Entry 3S12 (X-ray diffraction, 3.10 A resolution); this record covers chains A and B.

# Chain A
Protein: Hemagglutinin HA1 chain
Organism: Influenza A virus
Reference sequence: Q80A30 (HEMA_I01A1); the construct lacks a stretch of the UniProt sequence and is renumbered around it, so the offset changes along the chain: 11-19 = UniProt 6-14; 20-28 = UniProt 16-24; 31-35 = UniProt 25-29; 36-53 = UniProt 31-48; 6 more segments
Sequence (336 residues; numbered -2 to 326 plus 9 insertion-coded residues; 2 numbers in that range are skipped by the numbering (no residue carries them; nothing is unmodelled there); the number before each row is that of its first residue; a row labelled like 125A-125B holds insertion residues (125A, then the next letters in order); numbers below 1 keep their minus sign (Asp-2 is residue -2)):
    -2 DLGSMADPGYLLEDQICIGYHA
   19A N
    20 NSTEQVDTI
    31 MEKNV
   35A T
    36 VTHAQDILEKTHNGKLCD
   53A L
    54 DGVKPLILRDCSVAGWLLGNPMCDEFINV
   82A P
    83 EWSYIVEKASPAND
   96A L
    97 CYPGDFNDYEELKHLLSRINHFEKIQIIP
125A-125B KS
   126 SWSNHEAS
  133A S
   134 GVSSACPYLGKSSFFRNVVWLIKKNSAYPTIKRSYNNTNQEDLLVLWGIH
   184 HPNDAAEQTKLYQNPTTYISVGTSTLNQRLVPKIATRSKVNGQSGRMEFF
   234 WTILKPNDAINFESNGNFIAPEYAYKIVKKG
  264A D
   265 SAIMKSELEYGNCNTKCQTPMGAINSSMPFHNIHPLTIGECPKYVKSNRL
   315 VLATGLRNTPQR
Not modelled in the structure: -2 to 9, 78-80, 324-326
Construct notes: expression tag (-2 to 10)
Disulfide bonds: Cys52-Cys277, Cys64-Cys76, Cys97-Cys139, Cys281-Cys305
Glycans and other covalent adducts: N-acetylglucosamine (NAG) linked to Asn34, Asn169
Swiss-Prot annotation at these positions:
  - glycosylation (N-linked (GlcNAc...) asparagine): Asn19A, Asn20, Asn34, Asn169, Asn289
Reported in the primary citation:
  - mutagenesis - D104N, I115T, E131D, E131D/L142H, L142H: unchanged stability
  - mutagenesis - D104N/I115T, D104N/I115T/E131D/L142H, S221P: increased stability
  - mutagenesis - K216E/S221P, K216E: decreased stability
  - self-association interface (contacts with another copy of this molecule); pairs are residue here / residue on that copy: Lys216-Asn210, Ser221-Asp241 (hydrogen bond)

# Chain B
Protein: Hemagglutinin HA2 chain
Organism: Influenza A virus
Reference sequence: Q80A30 (HEMA_I01A1); residues 1-176 here correspond to UniProt positions 336-511 (UniProt number = residue number + 335)
Sequence (182 residues; numbered 1 to 182; the number before each row is that of its first residue):
     1 GLFGAIAGFIEGGWQGMVDGWYGYHHSNEQGSGYAADKESTQKAIDGVTN
    51 KVNSIIDKMNTQFEAVGREFNNLERRIENLNKKMEDGFLDVWTYNAELLV
   101 LMENERTLDFHDSNVKNLYDKVRLQLRDNAKELGNGCFEFYHKCDNECME
   151 SVKNGTYDYPQYSEEARLNREEISGVRSLVPR
Not modelled in the structure: 1-9, 168-182
Construct notes: expression tag (177-182)
Disulfide bonds: Cys144-Cys148
Swiss-Prot annotation at these positions:
  - glycosylation: Asn154 (N-linked (GlcNAc...) asparagine)

# Interface between chain A and chain B
Cross-chain cystine bridges: Cys14(A)-Cys137(B)
Residue-residue contacts (112):
  Glu10(A) with Glu139(B); Phe140(B), hydrogen bond (backbone-backbone)
  Asp11(A) with Ser27(B); Asn28(B); Glu29(B); Phe138(B); Glu139(B); Phe140(B), hydrogen bond (backbone-backbone); Lys143(B); Cys144(B), hydrogen bond (side chain-backbone)
  Gln12(A) with His26(B); Ser27(B), hydrogen bond (backbone-backbone); Leu133(B); Phe138(B); Glu139(B); Met149(B)
  Ile13(A) with His25(B); Cys137(B); Phe138(B), hydrogen bond (backbone-backbone); Phe140(B), hydrophobic
  Cys14(A) with Trp14(B), hydrophobic; Tyr24(B); His25(B), hydrogen bond (backbone-backbone); Gly136(B); Cys137(B), disulfide
  Ile15(A) with Trp14(B); Gly23(B); Tyr24(B), hydrophobic; Leu118(B), hydrophobic; Tyr119(B), hydrophobic; Gly136(B), hydrogen bond (backbone-backbone)
  Gly16(A) with Trp14(B); Met17(B); Tyr22(B); Gly23(B), hydrogen bond (backbone-backbone)
  Tyr17(A) with Gly12(B), hydrogen bond (side chain-backbone); Gly13(B); Trp14(B), hydrogen bond (backbone-backbone); Met17(B); Trp21(B); Val115(B), hydrophobic
  His18(A) with Trp14(B); Met17(B), hydrogen bond (side chain-backbone); Gly20(B); Trp21(B), hydrogen bond (backbone-backbone)
  Ala19(A) with Trp14(B), hydrogen bond (backbone-backbone); Gln15(B)
  Asn19A(A) with Gln15(B)
  Val25(A) with Asn104(B)
  Asp26(A) with Asn104(B), hydrogen bond (backbone-side chain)
  Thr27(A) with Leu101(B); Glu105(B)
  Ile28(A) with Leu101(B), hydrogen bond (backbone-backbone)
  His38(A) with Trp21(B), hydrogen bond
  Leu53A(A) with Phe63(B), hydrophobic
  Glu106(A) with Glu69(B); Asn71(B)
  His110(A) with Glu69(B), salt bridge
  Arg114(A) with Phe63(B)
  Asp264A(A) with Phe63(B)
  Ser265(A) with Ala65(B)
  Ala266(A) with Ala65(B)
  Ser291(A) with Ile56(B)
  Pro293(A) with Ile56(B); Met59(B)
  Phe294(A) with Met59(B), hydrophobic; Trp92(B), hydrophobic; Ala96(B), hydrophobic
  Pro299(A) with Val66(B)
  Leu300(A) with Val66(B), hydrophobic; Gly67(B); Arg68(B); Glu85(B)
  Thr301(A) with Ala65(B); Val66(B), hydrogen bond (backbone-backbone)
  Ile302(A) with Glu64(B); Ala65(B), hydrophobic
  Gly303(A) with Gln62(B); Phe63(B); Glu64(B), hydrogen bond (backbone-backbone)
  Glu304(A) with Thr61(B); Phe63(B)
  Cys305(A) with Thr61(B)
  Lys307(A) with Met59(B); Trp92(B)
  Tyr308(A) with Leu89(B)
  Val309(A) with Leu89(B), hydrophobic; Trp92(B); Thr93(B)
  Lys310(A) with Leu89(B); Thr93(B), hydrogen bond (backbone-side chain)
  Ser311(A) with Glu97(B), hydrogen bond
  Leu314(A) with Ala96(B), hydrophobic; Glu97(B)
  Val315(A) with Val100(B); Asn104(B), hydrogen bond (backbone-side chain)
  Leu316(A) with Ile55(B), hydrophobic; Val100(B), hydrophobic; Asn104(B)
  Ala317(A) with Asn104(B), hydrogen bond (backbone-side chain); Thr107(B); Leu108(B), hydrophobic
  Thr318(A) with Trp21(B); Val48(B); Val52(B); His111(B), hydrogen bond (backbone-side chain)
  Gly319(A) with His111(B), hydrogen bond (backbone-side chain)
  Leu320(A) with Trp21(B), hydrophobic; His111(B)
  Arg321(A) with Leu108(B); Asp112(B), salt bridge
  Thr323(A) with Gly13(B), hydrogen bond (side chain-backbone)
Interface residues without a listed pair, chain A (55 interface residues in all): Asn20, Met31, Val35, Gln40, Ile42, Met292, Pro306, Arg313
Interface residues without a listed pair, chain B (63 interface residues in all): Ile10, Glu74, Met102, Val122, His142, Val152, Lys153

# Overview
Chain A and chain B form an interface of 55 and 63 residues respectively, with 1 disulfide bond, 25 hydrogen
bonds and 2 salt bridges. Among the polar pairs are His110(A)-Glu69(B), Arg321(A)-Asp112(B) and
Asp11(A)-Cys144(B). The paper reports that D104N/I115T, D104N/I115T/E131D/L142H and S221P of chain A increase
stability; a self-association interface involving Lys216(A) and Ser221(A); 10 substitutions were tested in
all.
Here chain A is Hemagglutinin HA1 chain and chain B is Hemagglutinin HA2 chain, both from Influenza A virus.
Entry 3S12 (Crystal structure of H5N1 influenza virus hemagglutinin, strain YU562 crystal form 1) was
determined by X-ray diffraction (same publication as 3S11 and 3S13).
